6DCF - chains C and E of the 9 polymer chains in the assembly; structure by X-ray diffraction, 3.45 A resolution.

== Chain C ==
Protein: DNA-directed RNA polymerase subunit beta
Organism: Mycobacterium smegmatis (strain ATCC 700084 / mc(2)155)
Notes: EC 2.7.7.6
UniProt: P60281 (RPOB_MYCS2); residues 1-1169 here = UniProt positions 1-1169
Sequence (1169 residues; row label = number of the first residue in the row):
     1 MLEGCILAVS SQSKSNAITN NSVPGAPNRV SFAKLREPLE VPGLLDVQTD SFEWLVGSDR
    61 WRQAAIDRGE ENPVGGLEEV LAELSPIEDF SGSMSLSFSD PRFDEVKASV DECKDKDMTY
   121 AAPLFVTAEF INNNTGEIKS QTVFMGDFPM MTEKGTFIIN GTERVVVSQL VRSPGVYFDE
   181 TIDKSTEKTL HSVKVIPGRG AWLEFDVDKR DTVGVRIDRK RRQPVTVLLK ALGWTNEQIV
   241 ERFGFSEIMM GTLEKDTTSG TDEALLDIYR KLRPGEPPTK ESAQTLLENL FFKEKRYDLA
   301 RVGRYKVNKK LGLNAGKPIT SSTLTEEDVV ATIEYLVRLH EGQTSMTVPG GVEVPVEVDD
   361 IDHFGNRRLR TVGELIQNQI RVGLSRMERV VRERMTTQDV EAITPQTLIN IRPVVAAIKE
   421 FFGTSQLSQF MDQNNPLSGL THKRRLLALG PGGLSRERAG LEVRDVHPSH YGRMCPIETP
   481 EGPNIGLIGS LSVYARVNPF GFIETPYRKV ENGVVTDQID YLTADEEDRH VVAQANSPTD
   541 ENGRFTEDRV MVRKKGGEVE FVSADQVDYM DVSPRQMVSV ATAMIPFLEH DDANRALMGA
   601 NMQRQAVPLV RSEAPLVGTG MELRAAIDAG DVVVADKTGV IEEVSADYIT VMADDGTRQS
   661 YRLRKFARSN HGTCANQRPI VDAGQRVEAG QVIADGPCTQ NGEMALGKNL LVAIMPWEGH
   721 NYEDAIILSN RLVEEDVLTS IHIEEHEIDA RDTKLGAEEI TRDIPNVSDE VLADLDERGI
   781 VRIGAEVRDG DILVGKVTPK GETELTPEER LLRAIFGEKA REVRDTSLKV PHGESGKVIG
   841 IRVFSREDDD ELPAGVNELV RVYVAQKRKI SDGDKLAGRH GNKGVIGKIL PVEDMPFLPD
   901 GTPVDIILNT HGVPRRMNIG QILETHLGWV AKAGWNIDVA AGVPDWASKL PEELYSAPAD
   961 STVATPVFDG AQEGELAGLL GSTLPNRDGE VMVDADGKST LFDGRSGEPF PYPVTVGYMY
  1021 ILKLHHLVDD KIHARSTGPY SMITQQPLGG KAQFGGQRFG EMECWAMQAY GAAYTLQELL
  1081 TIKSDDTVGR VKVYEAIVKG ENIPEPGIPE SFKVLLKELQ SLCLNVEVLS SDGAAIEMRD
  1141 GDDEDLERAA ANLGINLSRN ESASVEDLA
Not modelled in the structure: 1-22, 129-137, 173-363, 451-465, 511-514, 532-569, 804-805, 1140-1169
Differences from the reference sequence: engineered mutation Leu447 (Ser in P60281)
Residues lining bound ligands: Kanglemycin A (KNG): Arg164, Gly423, Thr424, Ser425, Gln426, Ser428, Gln429, Phe430, Asp432, His442, Arg445, Leu447, Pro480, Asn484, Ile488, Arg604, His671
From the paper describing this entry:
  - conformationally variable residues (loop rearrangement, order/disorder transition): Leu447 to Gly450, Pro451 to Asp465

== Chain E ==
Protein: DNA-directed RNA polymerase subunit omega
Organism: Mycobacterium smegmatis (strain ATCC 700084 / mc(2)155)
Notes: EC 2.7.7.6
UniProt: A0QWT1 (RPOZ_MYCS2); residue numbers follow UniProt; this construct covers 1-107
Sequence (107 residues; row label = number of the first residue in the row):
     1 MSTPHADAQL NAADDLGIDS SAASAYDTPL GITNPPIDEL LSRASSKYAL VIYAAKRARQ
    61 INDYYNQLGD GILEYVGPLV EPGLQEKPLS IALREIHGDL LEHTEGE
Not modelled in the structure: 1-24, 107

== How chain C and chain E interact ==
Residue-residue contacts - 10 pairs, chain C then chain E:
  Tyr1070(C) - Tyr48(E)  hydrogen bond (backbone-side chain)
  Gly1071(C) - Tyr48(E)
  Tyr1074(C) - Ile52(E)  hydrophobic
  Gly1100(C) - Asn62(E)
  Gly1100(C) - Asn66(E)  hydrogen bond (backbone-side chain)
  Glu1101(C) - Asn62(E)
  Asn1102(C) - Arg59(E)
  Asn1102(C) - Asn62(E)
  Asn1102(C) - Asp63(E)  hydrogen bond
  Ile1103(C) - Arg59(E)  hydrogen bond (backbone-side chain)
Interface residues without a listed pair, chain C (8 interface residues in all): Lys1099

== Overview ==
The interface between chain C and chain E involves 8 residues on one side and 6 on the other; the contacts
include 4 hydrogen bonds. Polar contacts include Tyr1070(C)-Tyr48(E), Gly1100(C)-Asn66(E) and
Asn1102(C)-Asp63(E). Ligands of chain C: Kanglemycin A. From the paper: conformational variability at
Leu447(C) and Pro451(C).
Chain C is DNA-directed RNA polymerase subunit beta and chain E is DNA-directed RNA polymerase subunit omega,
both from Mycobacterium smegmatis (strain ATCC 700084 / mc(2)155); the structure, Crystal structure of a
Mycobacterium smegmatis transcription initiation complex with Rifampicin-resistant RNA polymerase and bound to
..., was determined by X-ray diffraction, deposited together with 6CCE and 6CCV.
